PDB entry 6VM4 | electron microscopy, 7.08 A resolution (low resolution: residue-level contacts below are approximate; hydrogen-bond / salt-bridge calls are withheld) | chains S and R of the 26 polymer chains in the assembly

Chain S (and R):
Protein: ATP synthase subunit c, chloroplastic
Organism: Spinacia oleracea
Notes: chain R of this document is another copy of the same molecule, construct and numbering; everything in this record applies to it too
UniProt: P69447 (ATPH_SPIOL); numbering as in UniProt (aligned over 1-81)
Sequence (81 residues; row label = number of the first residue in the row):
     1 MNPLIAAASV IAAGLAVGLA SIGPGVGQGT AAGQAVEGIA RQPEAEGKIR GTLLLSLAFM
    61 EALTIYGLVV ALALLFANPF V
Disordered / not traced: 1-2
Swiss-Prot annotation at these positions:
  - site: Glu61 (Reversibly protonated during proton transport)
  - modified residue: Met1 (N-formylmethionine)

Chain S / chain R interface:
Pairs across the interface - 22 pairs, chain S then chain R:
  Val10(S) - Ala12(R)
  Gly14(S) - Ala12(R)
  Gly18(S) - Leu19(R)
  Gly18(S) - Ala20(R)
  Ser21(S) - Ala20(R)
  Ile22(S) - Leu19(R)
  Ile22(S) - Gly23(R)
  Val26(S) - Gly23(R)
  Val26(S) - Gly27(R)
  Gly29(S) - Gly27(R)
  Gly29(S) - Ala31(R)
  Ala32(S) - Ala31(R)
  Gly33(S) - Thr30(R)
  Gly33(S) - Ala31(R)
  Gly33(S) - Gln34(R)
  Gly33(S) - Ala35(R)
  Val36(S) - Ala35(R)
  Glu37(S) - Gln34(R)
  Ala40(S) - Gly38(R)
  Ala40(S) - Ile39(R)
  Ala40(S) - Gln42(R)
  Leu75(S) - Phe80(R)
Interface residues without a listed pair, chain S (16 interface residues in all): Ala7, Gly25, Thr30
Interface residues without a listed pair, chain R (17 interface residues in all): Ala8, Ala16, Pro24, Gln28

Summary:
Chain S and chain R form an interface of 16 and 17 residues respectively.
Both chains are ATP synthase subunit c, chloroplastic (Spinacia oleracea). Entry 6VM4 (Chloroplast ATP
synthase (C2, CF1FO)) was determined by electron microscopy, deposited together with 6VM1, 6VMB, 6VMD, 6VMG,
6VOF, 6VOG and 8 further entries.
